9JLN - chain A; structure by electron microscopy, 2.84 A resolution.

== Chain A ==
Molecule: Sodium- and chloride-dependent taurine transporter
Organism: Homo sapiens
UniProtKB: P31641 (SC6A6_HUMAN); residue numbers follow UniProt; this construct covers 1-582
Amino-acid sequence (606 residues; numbered 1 to 606; the number before each row is that of its first residue):
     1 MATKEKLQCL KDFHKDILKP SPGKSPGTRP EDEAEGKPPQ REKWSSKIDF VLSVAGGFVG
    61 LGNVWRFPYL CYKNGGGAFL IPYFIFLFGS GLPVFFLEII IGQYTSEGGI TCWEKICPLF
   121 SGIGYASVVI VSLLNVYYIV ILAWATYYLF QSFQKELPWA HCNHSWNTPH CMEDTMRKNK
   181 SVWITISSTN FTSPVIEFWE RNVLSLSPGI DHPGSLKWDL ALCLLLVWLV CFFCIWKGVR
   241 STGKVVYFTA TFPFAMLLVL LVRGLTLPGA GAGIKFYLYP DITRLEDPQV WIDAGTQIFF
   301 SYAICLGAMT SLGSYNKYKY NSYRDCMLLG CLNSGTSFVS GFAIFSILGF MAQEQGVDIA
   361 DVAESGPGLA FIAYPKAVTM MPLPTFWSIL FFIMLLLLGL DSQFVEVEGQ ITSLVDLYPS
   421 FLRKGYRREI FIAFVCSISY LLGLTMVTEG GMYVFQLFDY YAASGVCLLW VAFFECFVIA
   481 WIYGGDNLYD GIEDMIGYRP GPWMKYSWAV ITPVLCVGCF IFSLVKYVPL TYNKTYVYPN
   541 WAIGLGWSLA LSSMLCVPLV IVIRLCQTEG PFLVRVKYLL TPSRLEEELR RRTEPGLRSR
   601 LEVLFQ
Unresolved in the structure: 1-46, 568-606
Sequence notes: expression tag (583-606)
Cystine bridges: Cys162-Cys171
Covalently attached groups: N-acetylglucosamine (NAG) linked to Asn163, Asn179, Asn190
Ion coordination: Na+: Gly56, Val59, Asp401, Ser402
Small-molecule neighbours: 2-aminoethanesulfonic acid (TAU): Gly57, Phe58, Val59, Gly60, Leu61, Gly62, Asn63, Leu134, Tyr138, Phe300, Ser301, Ala303, Leu306, Ser402, Glu406

== Summary ==
Bound to chain A: 2-aminoethanesulfonic acid. Covalently linked N-acetylglucosamine: at Asn163, Asn179 and
Asn190. The Na+ site is built by Gly56, Val59, Asp401 and Ser402.
Chain A is Sodium- and chloride-dependent taurine transporter (Homo sapiens); the structure, Cryo-EM structure
of human TauT in presence of taurine, observed only one sodium ion, was determined by electron microscopy
together with 9JCV, 9JCZ, 9JD5 and 9JD6 from the same study.
